6HLL - chain A; structure by X-ray diffraction, 3.27 A resolution.

Chain A:
Molecule: Substance-P receptor, GlgA glycogen synthase
From: Homo sapiens
UniProtKB: chimeric construct of P25103, Q9V2J8: residues 1-1219 from P25103 (NK1R_HUMAN) positions 1-228 (offset varies); residues 1220-1413 from Q9V2J8 positions 220-413 (UniProt number = residue number - 1000); residues 238-335 from P25103 (NK1R_HUMAN) positions 238-335 (same numbers)
Chain sequence (520 residues; row label = number of the first residue in the row):
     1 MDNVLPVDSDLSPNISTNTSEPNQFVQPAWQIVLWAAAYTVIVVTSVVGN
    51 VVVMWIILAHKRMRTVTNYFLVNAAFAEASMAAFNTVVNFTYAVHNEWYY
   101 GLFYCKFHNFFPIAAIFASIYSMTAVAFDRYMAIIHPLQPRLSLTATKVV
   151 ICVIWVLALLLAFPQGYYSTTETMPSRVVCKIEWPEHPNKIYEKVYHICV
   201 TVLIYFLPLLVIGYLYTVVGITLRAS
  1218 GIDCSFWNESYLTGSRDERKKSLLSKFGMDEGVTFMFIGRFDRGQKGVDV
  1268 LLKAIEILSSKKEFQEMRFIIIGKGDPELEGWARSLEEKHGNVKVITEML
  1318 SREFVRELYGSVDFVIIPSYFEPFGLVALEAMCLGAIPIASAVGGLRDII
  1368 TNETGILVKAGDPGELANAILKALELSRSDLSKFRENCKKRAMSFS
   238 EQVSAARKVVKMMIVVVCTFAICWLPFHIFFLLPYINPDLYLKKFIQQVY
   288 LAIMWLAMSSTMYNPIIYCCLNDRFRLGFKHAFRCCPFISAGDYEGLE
Unresolved in the structure: 1-26, 273-282, 321-335
Construct notes: engineered mutation Ala74 (Leu in P25103), Ile116 (Val in P25103), Leu144 (Ala in P25103), Lys181 (Met in P25103), Leu215 (Ala in P25103), Arg224 (Trp in P25103), Ala243 (Lys in P25103); conflict Gly1218 (Glu227 in P25103)
Disulfides: Cys105-Cys180
Residues lining bound ligands: GBK ((2S,3S)-N-[(2-methoxyphenyl)methyl]-2-phenyl-piperidin-3-amine): Asn109, Pro112, Ile113, Ile116, Gln165, Ile182, His197, Val200, Thr201, Ile204, Trp261, Phe264, His265, Phe268, Met291, Met295
Swiss-Prot annotation at these positions:
  - binding site (CP-96345): His197
  - glycosylation (N-linked (GlcNAc...) asparagine): Asn14, Asn18
  - lipidation: Cys322 (S-palmitoyl cysteine)
From the paper describing this entry:
  - mutagenesis - L74A, A144L, A215L, K243A: increased stability in response to GBK
  - contacts within the chain: Glu193-Lys194
  - binding site for GBK: Pro112, Ile113, Gln165, Ile182, His197, Val200, Ile204, Trp261, Phe264, Phe268, Met291, Met295
  - mutagenesis - Q165A, Q165D, Q165E, H197A (3.5-fold), H197F (<2-fold), F264W, F268A (10-fold): decreased binding to GBK
  - mutagenesis - P112D (4000-fold), P112H (4000-fold), F264A (4-fold): decreased binding to GBK (citing earlier work)

In short:
Ligands of chain A: compound GBK. UniProt lists CP-96345-binding residue His197. The paper reports a binding
site for GBK at Pro112, Ile113 and Gln165 among others; Q165A, Q165D and Q165E, among others, reduce binding
to GBK; 14 substitutions were tested in all.
Chain A is Substance-P receptor, GlgA glycogen synthase (Homo sapiens); the structure, Crystal structure of
the Neurokinin 1 receptor in complex with the small molecule antagonist CP-99,994, was determined by X-ray
diffraction together with 6HLO and 6HLP from the same study.
